7TKC - chains G and I of the 27 polymer chains in the assembly; structure by electron microscopy, 5.80 A resolution (low resolution: residue-level contacts below are approximate; hydrogen-bond / salt-bridge calls are withheld).

# Chain G
Molecule: ATP synthase subunit gamma
From: Saccharomyces cerevisiae
UniProtKB: P38077 (ATPG_YEAST); residues 1-278 here correspond to UniProt positions 34-311 (UniProt number = residue number + 33)
Chain sequence (278 residues; row label = number of the first residue in the row):
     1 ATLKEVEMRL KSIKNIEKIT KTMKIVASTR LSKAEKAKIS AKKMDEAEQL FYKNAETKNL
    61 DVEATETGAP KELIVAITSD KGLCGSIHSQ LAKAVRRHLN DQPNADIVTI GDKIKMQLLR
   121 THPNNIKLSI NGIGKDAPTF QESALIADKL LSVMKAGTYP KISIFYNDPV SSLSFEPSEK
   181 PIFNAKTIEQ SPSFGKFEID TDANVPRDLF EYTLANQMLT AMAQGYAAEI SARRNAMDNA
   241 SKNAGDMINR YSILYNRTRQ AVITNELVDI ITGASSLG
Not modelled in the structure: 60-70, 277-278

# Chain I
Molecule: ATP synthase subunit epsilon
From: Saccharomyces cerevisiae
UniProtKB: P21306 (ATP5E_YEAST); residues 1-61 here correspond to UniProt positions 2-62 (UniProt number = residue number + 1)
Chain sequence (61 residues; each row starts with the number of its first residue):
     1 SAWRKAGISY AAYLNVAAQA IRSSLKTELQ TASVLNRSQT DAFYTQYKNG TAASEPTPIT
    61 K
Not modelled in the structure: 1-7, 24-26, 50-52
Swiss-Prot annotation at these positions:
  - modified residue: Thr51 (Phosphothreonine)

# Interface between chain G and chain I
Contacting residue pairs (14):
  Pro123(G) - Asn49(I)
  Pro123(G) - Ala53(I)
  Asn124(G) - Asn49(I)
  Ile126(G) - Lys48(I)
  Ile126(G) - Ala53(I)
  Lys127(G) - Tyr47(I)
  Lys127(G) - Lys48(I)
  Ser129(G) - Tyr44(I)
  Ser129(G) - Thr45(I)
  Ile130(G) - Phe43(I)
  Asn131(G) - Ala42(I)
  Asn131(G) - Phe43(I)
  Gly132(G) - Asp41(I)
  Gly132(G) - Ala42(I)
Other interface residues (no listed pair), chain G (9 interface residues in all): Leu128
Other interface residues (no listed pair), chain I (10 interface residues in all): Gln46

# In short
The interface between chain G and chain I involves 9 residues on one side and 10 on the other.
Chain G is ATP synthase subunit gamma and chain I is ATP synthase subunit epsilon, both from Saccharomyces
cerevisiae; the structure, Yeast ATP synthase State 1catalytic(g) with 10 mM ATP backbone model, was
determined by electron microscopy (same publication as 7TJS, 7TJT, 7TJU, 7TJV, 7TJW, 7TJX and 30 further
entries).
